Entry 8RT4 (electron microscopy, 2.46 A resolution); this record covers chains A and C of the 42 polymer chains in the assembly.

== Chain A ==
Molecule: TrwE protein
Organism: Escherichia coli
UniProt: O50337 (O50337_ECOLX); numbering as in UniProt (aligned over 1-395)
Chain sequence (395 residues; each row starts with the number of its first residue):
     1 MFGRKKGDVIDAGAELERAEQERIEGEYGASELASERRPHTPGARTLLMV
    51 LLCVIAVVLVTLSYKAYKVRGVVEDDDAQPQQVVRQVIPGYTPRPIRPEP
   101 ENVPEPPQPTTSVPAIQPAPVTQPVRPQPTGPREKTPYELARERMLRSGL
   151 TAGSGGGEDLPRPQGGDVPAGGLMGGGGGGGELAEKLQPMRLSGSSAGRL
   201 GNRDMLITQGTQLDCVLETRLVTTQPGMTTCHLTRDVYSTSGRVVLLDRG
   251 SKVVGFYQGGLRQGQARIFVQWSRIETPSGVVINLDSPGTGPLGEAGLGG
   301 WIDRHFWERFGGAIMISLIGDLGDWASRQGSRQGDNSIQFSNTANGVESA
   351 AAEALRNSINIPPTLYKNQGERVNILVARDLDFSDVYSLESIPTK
Not modelled in the structure: 1-176, 332-348
Disulfides: Cys215-Cys231
Sequence notes: conflict Asp335 (Asn in O50337)

== Chain C ==
Molecule: TrwH protein
Organism: Escherichia coli
UniProt: O50334 (O50334_ECOLX); numbering as in UniProt (aligned over 1-47)
Chain sequence (47 residues; numbered 1 to 47; the number before each row is that of its first residue):
     1 MKTIIFAILMTGLLSACASAPKPKQPSDFNREPVNKTVPVEIQRGAL
Not modelled in the structure: 1-16, 45-47

== Interface between chain A and chain C ==
Pairs across the interface (8; chain A residue first):
  Trp301(A) - Ser19(C)
  Trp301(A) - Ala20(C)  hydrophobic
  Trp301(A) - Pro21(C)
  Tyr366(A) - Ala20(C)  hydrophobic
  Asn368(A) - Pro21(C)
  Asn368(A) - Lys22(C)
  Asn368(A) - Pro23(C)
  Gln369(A) - Pro23(C)
Other interface residues (no listed pair), chain A (6 interface residues in all): Arg220, Trp307
Other interface residues (no listed pair), chain C (7 interface residues in all): Cys17, Ala18

== Overview ==
6 residues of chain A face 7 of chain C across their interface.
Chain A is TrwE protein and chain C is TrwH protein, both from Escherichia coli; the structure, O-layer
structure (TrwH/VirB7, TrwF/VirB9CTD, TrwE/VirB10CTD) of the outer membrane core complex from the
fully-assembled R388 type ..., was determined by electron microscopy (same publication as 8RT5, 8RT6, 8RT7,
8RT8, 8RT9, 8RTA, 8RTB and 8RTD).
